Entry 4JI0 (X-ray diffraction, 3.49 A resolution); this record covers chains A and D of the 21 polymer chains in the assembly.

== Chain A ==
Molecule: 16S rRNA
From: Thermus thermophilus
Sequence (1522 nucleotides; numbered 0 to 1544 plus 19 insertion-coded residues; 42 numbers in that range are skipped by the numbering (no residue carries them; nothing is unmodelled there); the number before each row is that of its first residue; a row labelled like 190A-190L holds insertion residues (190A, then the next letters in order); numbering starts at 0):
     0 UUUGUUGGAG AGUUUGAUCC UGGCUCAGGG UGAACGCUGG CGGCGUGCCU AAGACAUGCA
    60 AGUCGUGCGG G
    73 CCGCGGGGUU UU
    88 ACUCCG
    95 UGGUC
   101 AGCGGCGGAC GGGUGAGUAA CGCGUGGGU
  129A G
   130 ACCUACCCGG AAGAGGGGGA CAACCCGGGG AAACUCGGGC UAAUCCCCCA UGUGGACCCG
   190 C
190A-190L CCCUUGGGGUGU
   191 GUCCAAAGGG CUUU
   216 GCCCGCUUCC GGAUGGGCCC GCGUCCCAUC AGCUAGUUGG UGGGGUAAUG GCCCACCAAG
   276 GCGACGACGG GUAGCCGGUC UGAGAGGAUG GCCGGCCACA GGGGCACUGA GACACGGGCC
   336 CCACUCCUAC GGGAGGCAGC AGUUAGGAAU CUUCCGCAAU GGGCGCAAGC CUGACGGAGC
   396 GACGCCGCUU GGAGGAAGAA GCCCUUCGGG GUGUAAACUC CUGAA
   442 CCCGGGACGA AACCCCCGAC GA
   474 GGGGACUGAC GGUACCGGG
   494 GUAAUAGCGC CGGCCAACUC CGUGCCAGCA GCCGCGGUAA UACGGAGGGC GCGAGCGUUA
   554 CCCGGAUUCA CUGGGCGUAA AGGGCGUGUA GGCGGCCUGG GGCGUCCCAU GUGAAAGACC
   614 ACGGCUCAAC CGUGGGGGAG CGUGGGAUAC GCUCAGGCUA GACGGUGGGA GAGGGUGGUG
   674 GAAUUCCCGG AGUAGCGGUG AAAUGCGCAG AUACCGGGAG GAACGCCGAU GGCGAAGGCA
   734 GCCACCUGGU CCACCCGUGA CGCUGAGGCG CGAAAGCGUG GGGAGCAAAC CGGAUUAGAU
   794 ACCCGGGUAG UCCACGCCCU AAACGAUGCG CGCUAGGUCU CUGGGUCU
   848 CCUGGGGGCC GAAGCUAACG CGUUAAGCGC GCCGCCUGGG GAGUACGGCC GCAAGGCUGA
   908 AACUCAAAGG AAUUGACGGG GGCCCGCACA AGCGGUGGAG CAUGUGGUUU AAUUCGAAGX
   968 AACGCGAAGA ACCUUACCAG GCCUUGACAU GCUAGG
 1003A G
  1004 AACCCGGGUG AAAGCCUGGG GUGCCCC
1030A-1030D GCGA
  1031 GGGGAGCCCU AGCACAGGUG CUGCAUGGCC GUCGUCAGCU CGUGCCGUGA GGUGUUGGGU
  1091 UAAGUCCCGC AACGAGCGCA ACCCCCGCCG UUAGUUGCCA GCGGUUCGGC CGGGCACUCU
  1151 AACGGGACUG CCCGCGAAA
  1171 GCGGGAGGAA GGAGGGGACG ACGUCUGGUC AGCAUGGCCC UUACGGCCUG GGCGACACAC
  1231 GUGCUACAAU GCCCACUACA AAGCGAUGCC ACCCGGCAAC GGGGAGCUAA UCGCAAAAAG
  1291 GUGGGCCCAG UUCGGAUUGG GGUCUGCAAC CCGACCCCAU GAAGCCGGAA UCGCUAGUAA
  1351 UCGCGGAUCA G
 1361A C
  1362 CAUGCCGCGG UGAAUACGUU CCCGGGCCUU GUACACACXG CCXGUXACGC CAUGGGAGCG
  1422 GGCUCUACCC GAAGUCGCCG GG
  1446 AGCCUACGGG
  1459 CAGGCGCCGA GGGUAGGGCC CGUGACUGGG GCGAAGUCGU AACAAGGUAG CUGUACCGGA
  1519 AGGUGCGGCU GGAUCCACUC CUUUCU
Disordered / not traced: 0-4, 1534-1538
Modified / non-standard residues: PSU (pseudouridine-5'-monophosphate) at position 516, 7MG (7N-methyl-8-hydroguanosine-5'-monophosphate) at position 527, M2G (N2-dimethylguanosine-5'-monophosphate) at position 966, 5MC (5-methylcytidine-5'-monophosphate) at position 967, 2MG (2N-methylguanosine-5'-monophosphate) at position 1207, 5MC (5-methylcytidine-5'-monophosphate) at position 1400, 4OC (4n,o2'-methylcytidine-5'-monophosphate) at position 1402, 5MC (5-methylcytidine-5'-monophosphate) at position 1404, 5MC (5-methylcytidine-5'-monophosphate) at position 1407, UR3 (3-methyluridine-5'-monophoshate) at position 1498, MA6 (6N-dimethyladenosine-5'-monophoshate) at position 1518, MA6 (6N-dimethyladenosine-5'-monophoshate) at position 1519, PSU (pseudouridine-5'-monophosphate) at position 1540, PSU (pseudouridine-5'-monophosphate) at position 1541
Differences from the reference sequence: conflict C1534 (A2157 in M26923.1), A1535 (C2158 in M26923.1)
Metal / ion sites: Mg2+ site 1 near U5 (its only coordinating residue here); Mg2+ site 2: U12, A914; Mg2+ site 3 near G21 (its only coordinating residue here); Mg2+ site 4: G21, G22; Mg2+ site 5 near C23 (its only coordinating residue here); Mg2+ site 6 near G38 (its only coordinating residue here); Mg2+ site 7: G46, G394; Mg2+ site 8: C48, G115; Mg2+ site 9 near A53 (its only coordinating residue here); Mg2+ site 10: A59, U387; Mg2+ site 11: U62, G105; Mg2+ site 12: C89, U90; 119 more Mg2+ sites not listed
Reported in the primary citation:
  - mutagenesis - C1490U: increased growth

== Chain D ==
Protein: ribosomal protein S4
From: Thermus thermophilus
Reference sequence: P80373 (RS4_THET8); numbering as in UniProt (aligned over 1-209)
Chain sequence (209 residues; row label = number of the first residue in the row):
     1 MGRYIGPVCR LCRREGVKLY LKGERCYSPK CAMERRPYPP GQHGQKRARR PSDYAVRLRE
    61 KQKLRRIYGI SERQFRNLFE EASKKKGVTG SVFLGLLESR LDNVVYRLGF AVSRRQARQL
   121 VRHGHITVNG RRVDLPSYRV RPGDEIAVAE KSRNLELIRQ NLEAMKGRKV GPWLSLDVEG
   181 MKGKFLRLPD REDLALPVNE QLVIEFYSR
Disordered / not traced: 1
Metal / ion sites: Zn2+: Cys9, Cys12, Cys26, Cys31; Mg2+: Ser83, Gly87, Thr89
Curated features (UniProtKB/Swiss-Prot):
  - binding site (Zn(2+)): Cys9, Cys12, Cys26, Cys31

== Interface between chain A and chain D ==
Residue-residue contacts (115; chain A residue first):
  A8(A) - Glu205(D)  hydrogen bond to the base
  A8(A) - Ser208(D)  base contact
  A8(A) - Arg209(D)  base contact
  A26(A) - Arg209(D)  hydrogen bond to the sugar
  C400(A) - Arg73(D)  salt bridge to the phosphate
  C401(A) - Arg73(D)  salt bridge to the phosphate
  C401(A) - Asn77(D)  phosphate contact
  G402(A) - Gln74(D)  phosphate contact
  G402(A) - Ser137(D)  hydrogen bond to the phosphate
  C403(A) - Gln74(D)  hydrogen bond to the phosphate
  C403(A) - Arg122(D)  hydrogen bond to the sugar
  C403(A) - Pro136(D)  phosphate contact
  C403(A) - Ser137(D)  hydrogen bond to the phosphate
  U404(A) - Gly2(D)  hydrogen bond to the base
  U404(A) - Arg118(D)  salt bridge to the phosphate
  U404(A) - Arg122(D)  phosphate contact
  U405(A) - Gly2(D)  hydrogen bond to the base
  G406(A) - Ile5(D)  sugar contact
  G406(A) - Gln119(D)  hydrogen bond to the sugar
  G407(A) - Arg115(D)  salt bridge to the phosphate
  G407(A) - Gln116(D)  hydrogen bond to the sugar
  G407(A) - Gln119(D)  sugar contact
  A408(A) - Leu21(D)  phosphate contact
  A408(A) - Lys22(D)  phosphate contact
  A408(A) - Val112(D)  sugar contact
  A408(A) - Ser113(D)  hydrogen bond to the phosphate
  A408(A) - Arg115(D)  phosphate contact
  A408(A) - Gln116(D)  hydrogen bond to the sugar
  G409(A) - Lys22(D)  salt bridge to the phosphate
  G409(A) - Glu24(D)  phosphate contact
  G409(A) - Arg25(D)  phosphate contact
  G410(A) - Lys22(D)  hydrogen bond to the base
  G410(A) - Arg25(D)  salt bridge to the phosphate
  G410(A) - Lys30(D)  phosphate contact
  A411(A) - Arg25(D)  salt bridge to the phosphate
  A411(A) - Lys30(D)  salt bridge to the phosphate
  A412(A) - Lys30(D)  salt bridge to the phosphate
  A412(A) - Arg35(D)  base contact
  G413(A) - Ala32(D)  base contact
  G413(A) - Arg36(D)  hydrogen bond to the base
  G425(A) - Tyr38(D)  phosphate contact
  G425(A) - Gln45(D)  phosphate contact
  G426(A) - Arg36(D)  phosphate contact
  G426(A) - Tyr38(D)  hydrogen bond to the phosphate
  G426(A) - Gly41(D)  sugar contact
  G426(A) - Gln42(D)  sugar contact
  G426(A) - Gln45(D)  phosphate contact
  U427(A) - Arg10(D)  phosphate contact
  U427(A) - Arg13(D)  salt bridge to the phosphate
  U427(A) - Arg36(D)  salt bridge to the phosphate
  U427(A) - Pro40(D)  phosphate contact
  U427(A) - Gly41(D)  hydrogen bond to the phosphate
  G428(A) - Pro7(D)  phosphate contact
  G428(A) - Arg10(D)  salt bridge to the phosphate
  G428(A) - Arg36(D)  hydrogen bond to the sugar
  U429(A) - Lys22(D)  sugar contact
  U429(A) - Arg25(D)  hydrogen bond to the sugar
  U429(A) - Ala32(D)  phosphate contact
  U429(A) - Arg36(D)  salt bridge to the phosphate
  A430(A) - Pro7(D)  phosphate contact
  A430(A) - Val8(D)  hydrogen bond to the phosphate
  A430(A) - Cys9(D)  hydrogen bond to the phosphate
  A430(A) - Lys22(D)  salt bridge to the phosphate
  C436(A) - Glu156(D)  sugar contact
  U437(A) - Gln119(D)  base contact
  U437(A) - His123(D)  hydrogen bond to the sugar
  U437(A) - His125(D)  hydrogen bond to the phosphate
  U437(A) - Leu155(D)  sugar contact
  G438(A) - His123(D)  sugar contact
  G438(A) - His125(D)  salt bridge to the phosphate
  A439(A) - His123(D)  phosphate contact
  C489(A) - Arg132(D)  salt bridge to the phosphate
  G490(A) - Arg132(D)  salt bridge to the phosphate
  A496(A) - Gln119(D)  base contact
  A496(A) - His123(D)  base contact
  A499(A) - Gly2(D)  base contact
  C508(A) - Arg209(D)  salt bridge to the phosphate
  A509(A) - Ser52(D)  hydrogen bond to the phosphate
  A509(A) - Tyr54(D)  sugar contact
  A509(A) - Ala55(D)  sugar contact
  C511(A) - His43(D)  hydrogen bond to the base
  C511(A) - Lys46(D)  phosphate contact
  U512(A) - Gln42(D)  hydrogen bond to the sugar
  U512(A) - His43(D)  sugar contact
  U512(A) - Lys46(D)  salt bridge to the phosphate
  G541(A) - Gly41(D)  sugar contact
  G541(A) - Gln42(D)  hydrogen bond to the sugar
  G542(A) - Arg10(D)  salt bridge to the phosphate
  G542(A) - Arg14(D)  hydrogen bond to the phosphate
  G542(A) - Pro40(D)  sugar contact
  G542(A) - Gly41(D)  sugar contact
  C543(A) - Arg10(D)  salt bridge to the phosphate
  C543(A) - Arg14(D)  salt bridge to the phosphate
  C543(A) - Arg59(D)  phosphate contact
  G544(A) - Leu58(D)  phosphate contact
  G544(A) - Arg59(D)  salt bridge to the phosphate
  G544(A) - Gln62(D)  hydrogen bond to the phosphate
  G544(A) - Arg66(D)  salt bridge to the phosphate
  C545(A) - Lys61(D)  phosphate contact
  C545(A) - Gln62(D)  phosphate contact
  C545(A) - Arg65(D)  salt bridge to the phosphate
  C545(A) - Glu72(D)  sugar contact
  G546(A) - Ser71(D)  hydrogen bond to the phosphate
  G546(A) - Glu72(D)  hydrogen bond to the phosphate
  G546(A) - Arg73(D)  hydrogen bond to the phosphate
  A547(A) - Gly2(D)  hydrogen bond to the phosphate
  C612(A) - Lys84(D)  salt bridge to the phosphate
  C613(A) - Lys84(D)  salt bridge to the phosphate
  U619(A) - Arg132(D)  base contact
  U619(A) - Val133(D)  base contact
  U619(A) - Asp134(D)  hydrogen bond to the base
  U619(A) - Leu135(D)  base contact
  C620(A) - Leu135(D)  base contact
  C620(A) - Ser137(D)  hydrogen bond to the base
  C620(A) - Tyr138(D)  sugar contact
Also at the interface, not in a pair above, chain A (53 interface residues in all): G27, G28, C418, C419, G491, G540, A614, G616
Also at the interface, not in a pair above, chain D (68 interface residues in all): Tyr4, Gly6, Gly23, Arg76, Lys85, Arg141, Lys151, Leu157, Phe206

== Summary ==
53 residues of chain A face 68 of chain D across their interface, with 34 hydrogen bonds and 27 salt bridges.
Polar contacts include A8(A)-Glu205(D), U404(A)-Gly2(D) and U405(A)-Gly2(D). Curated annotation (UniProt)
lists 4 Zn2+-binding residues on chain D. The paper reports that C1490U of chain A increases growth.
Here chain A is 16S rRNA and chain D is ribosomal protein S4, both from Thermus thermophilus. Entry 4JI0
(Crystal Structure of 30S ribosomal subunit from Thermus thermophilus) was determined by X-ray diffraction
(same publication as 4JI1, 4JI2, 4JI3, 4JI4, 4JI5, 4JI6, 4JI7 and 4JI8).
